PDB entry 4V7O | X-ray diffraction, 3.00 A resolution | chains AV and AW of the 34 polymer chains in the assembly

[Chain AV]
Name: Proteasome component PUP2
Source organism: Saccharomyces cerevisiae
Notes: EC 3.4.25.1
Reference sequence: P32379 (PSA5_YEAST); residues 5001-5250 here correspond to UniProt positions 1-250 (UniProt number = residue number - 5000)
Amino-acid sequence (250 residues; row label = number of the first residue in the row):
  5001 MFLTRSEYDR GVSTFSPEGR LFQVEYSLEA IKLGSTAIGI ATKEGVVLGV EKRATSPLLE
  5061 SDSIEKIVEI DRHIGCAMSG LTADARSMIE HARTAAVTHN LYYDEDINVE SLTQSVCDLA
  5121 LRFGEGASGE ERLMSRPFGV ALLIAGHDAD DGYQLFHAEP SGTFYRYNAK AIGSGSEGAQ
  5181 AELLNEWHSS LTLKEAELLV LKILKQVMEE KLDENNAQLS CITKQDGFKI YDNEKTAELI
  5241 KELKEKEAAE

[Chain AW]
Name: Proteasome component PRE5
Source organism: Saccharomyces cerevisiae
Notes: EC 3.4.25.1
Reference sequence: P40302 (PSA1_YEAST); residues 6001-6234 here correspond to UniProt positions 1-234 (UniProt number = residue number - 6000)
Amino-acid sequence (234 residues; row label = number of the first residue in the row):
  6001 MFRNNYDGDT VTFSPTGRLF QVEYALEAIK QGSVTVGLRS NTHAVLVALK RNADELSSYQ
  6061 KKIIKCDEHM GLSLAGLAPD ARVLSNYLRQ QCNYSSLVFN RKLAVERAGH LLCDKAQKNT
  6121 QSYGGRPYGV GLLIIGYDKS GAHLLEFQPS GNVTELYGTA IGARSQGAKT YLERTLDTFI
  6181 KIDGNPDELI KAGVEAISQS LRDESLTVDN LSIAIVGKDT PFTIYDGEAV AKYI
UniProt features mapped onto this chain:
  - modified residue: Ser6014 (Phosphoserine)
  - cross-link: Lys6191 (Glycyl lysine isopeptide (Lys-Gly) (interchain with G-Cter in ubiquitin))

[Chain AV / chain AW interface]
Residue-residue contacts (48):
  Glu5007(AV) with Met6001(AW); Arg6003(AW)
  Tyr5008(AV) with Asp6007(AW); Tyr6024(AW)
  Ser5013(AV) with Arg6126(AW)
  Thr5014(AV) with Gly6008(AW); Gln6021(AW), hydrogen bond
  Phe5015(AV) with Gln6021(AW); Tyr6024(AW); Ala6025(AW), hydrophobic; Leu6077(AW), hydrophobic; Arg6126(AW); Pro6127(AW)
  Ser5016(AV) with Tyr6024(AW)
  Pro5017(AV) with Tyr6024(AW), hydrophobic; Glu6027(AW)
  Glu5018(AV) with Glu6027(AW); Gln6031(AW)
  Gly5019(AV) with Tyr6024(AW); Ala6028(AW)
  Leu5021(AV) with Leu6077(AW), hydrophobic; Arg6126(AW)
  Gln5114(AV) with Arg6082(AW)
  Asp5118(AV) with Arg6082(AW), salt bridge
  Leu5121(AV) with Pro6079(AW), hydrophobic
  Phe5123(AV) with Arg6126(AW)
  Gly5126(AV) with Gly6124(AW); Gly6125(AW), hydrogen bond (backbone-backbone)
  Ser5128(AV) with Lys6118(AW); Asn6119(AW), hydrogen bond (backbone-side chain); Ser6122(AW)
  Thr5163(AV) with Ala6078(AW); Pro6079(AW)
  Tyr5165(AV) with Ala6053(AW), hydrophobic; Ser6058(AW); Gln6060(AW), hydrogen bond
  Arg5166(AV) with Ser6057(AW); Ser6058(AW), hydrogen bond (backbone-side chain)
  Tyr5167(AV) with Ala6053(AW); Asp6054(AW); Leu6056(AW); Ser6057(AW)
  Asn5168(AV) with Leu6056(AW), hydrogen bond (backbone-backbone)
  Ala5169(AV) with Leu6056(AW)
  Gln5180(AV) with Asp6054(AW), hydrogen bond; Leu6056(AW)
  Leu5184(AV) with Glu6055(AW)
  Trp5187(AV) with Leu6056(AW), hydrophobic
Also at the interface, not in a pair above, chain AV (30 interface residues in all): Gly5129, Arg5132, Ser5161, Lys5170, Leu5183
Also at the interface, not in a pair above, chain AW (33 interface residues in all): Asn6004, Arg6051, Asn6052, Lys6115, Gly6129

[In short]
The interface between chain AV and chain AW involves 30 residues on one side and 33 on the other; the contacts
include 7 hydrogen bonds and 1 salt bridge. Polar pairs include Asp5118(AV)-Arg6082(AW),
Thr5014(AV)-Gln6021(AW) and Ser5128(AV)-Asn6119(AW).
Here chain AV is Proteasome component PUP2 and chain AW is Proteasome component PRE5, both from Saccharomyces
cerevisiae. Entry 4V7O (Proteasome Activator Complex) was determined by X-ray diffraction.
